4Y75 - chains I and Y of the 32 polymer chains in the assembly; structure by X-ray diffraction, 2.80 A resolution.

== Chain I ==
Protein: Proteasome subunit beta type-3
Source organism: Saccharomyces cerevisiae (strain ATCC 204508 / S288c)
Notes: EC 3.4.25.1
UniProtKB: P25451 (PSB3_YEAST); residues 0-204 here correspond to UniProt positions 1-205 (UniProt number = residue number + 1)
Sequence (205 residues; row label = number of the first residue in the row; numbering starts at 0):
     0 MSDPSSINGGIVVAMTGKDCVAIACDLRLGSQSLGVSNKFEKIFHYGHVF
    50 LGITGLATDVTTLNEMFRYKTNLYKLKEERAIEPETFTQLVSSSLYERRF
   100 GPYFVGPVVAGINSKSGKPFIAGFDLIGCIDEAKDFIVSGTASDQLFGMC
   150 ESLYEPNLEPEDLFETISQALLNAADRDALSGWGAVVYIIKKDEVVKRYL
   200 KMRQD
Not modelled in the structure: 0
Metal / ion sites: Mg2+ site 1: A174, D177, S180; Mg2+ site 2: D204 (shared with A165(Y), D168(Y), S171(Y) of chain Y)
UniProt features mapped onto this chain:
  - modified residue: S30 (Phosphoserine)
  - cross-link: K69 (Glycyl lysine isopeptide (Lys-Gly) (interchain with G-Cter in ubiquitin))

== Chain Y ==
Protein: Proteasome subunit beta type-5
Source organism: Saccharomyces cerevisiae (strain ATCC 204508 / S288c)
Notes: EC 3.4.25.1
UniProtKB: P30656 (PSB5_YEAST); residues 1-212 here correspond to UniProt positions 76-287 (UniProt number = residue number + 75)
Sequence (212 residues; row label = number of the first residue in the row):
     1 TTTLAFRFQGGIIVAVDSRATAGNWVASQTVKKVIEINPFLLGTMAGGAA
    51 DCQFWETWLGSQCRLHELREKERISVAAASKILSNLVYQYKGAGLSMGTM
   101 ICGYTRKEGPTIYYVDSDGTRLKGDIFCVGSGQTFAYGVLDSNYKWDLSV
   151 EDALYLGKRSILAAAHRDAYSGGSVNLYHVTEDGWIYHGNHDVGELFWKV
   201 KEEEGSFNNVIG
Metal / ion sites: Mg2+: A165, D168, S171 (shared with D204(I) of chain I)

== Interface between chain I and chain Y ==
Residue-residue contacts - 47 pairs, chain I then chain Y:
  L26(I) with I211(Y), hydrophobic
  R27(I) with A169(Y)
  S32(I) with R167(Y); D168(Y); A169(Y), hydrogen bond (backbone-backbone); Y170(Y)
  L33(I) with F135(Y), hydrophobic; R167(Y)
  G34(I) with R167(Y), hydrogen bond (backbone-side chain)
  V35(I) with R167(Y), hydrogen bond (backbone-side chain)
  N37(I) with H166(Y); N209(Y), hydrogen bond (side chain-backbone); V210(Y)
  K38(I) with N209(Y), hydrogen bond (side chain-backbone); I211(Y)
  Q144(I) with W25(Y)
  D175(I) with V26(Y)
  R176(I) with W25(Y); V26(Y), hydrogen bond (side chain-backbone); A27(Y), hydrogen bond (side chain-backbone); S28(Y)
  D177(I) with N24(Y); V26(Y)
  A178(I) with N24(Y), hydrogen bond (backbone-backbone); V26(Y); A169(Y); Y170(Y), hydrophobic
  L179(I) with N24(Y)
  W182(I) with H166(Y), hydrogen bond (side chain-backbone); R167(Y)
  Y198(I) with I211(Y), hydrophobic
  K200(I) with W198(Y)
  M201(I) with W198(Y)
  R202(I) with Q29(Y); G173(Y), hydrogen bond (side chain-backbone); D192(Y), salt bridge; G194(Y)
  Q203(I) with H166(Y), hydrogen bond (backbone-side chain); F197(Y); W198(Y); V210(Y)
  D204(I) with R19(Y), salt bridge; Q29(Y); A165(Y); S171(Y); G172(Y); G173(Y), hydrogen bond (side chain-backbone)
Other interface residues (no listed pair), chain I (23 interface residues in all): S5, Q31
Other interface residues (no listed pair), chain Y (26 interface residues in all): V193, N208

== Overview ==
Chain I and chain Y form an interface of 23 and 26 residues respectively, with 12 hydrogen bonds and 2 salt
bridges. Among the polar pairs are R202(I)-D192(Y), D204(I)-R19(Y) and G34(I)-R167(Y). The Mg2+ site 1 is
built by A174(I), D177(I) and S180(I).
Chain I is Proteasome subunit beta type-3 and chain Y is Proteasome subunit beta type-5, both from
Saccharomyces cerevisiae (strain ATCC 204508 / S288c); the structure, Yeast 20S proteasome in complex with
Ac-PAF-ep, was determined by X-ray diffraction, deposited together with 4Y69, 4Y6A, 4Y6V, 4Y6Z, 4Y70, 4Y74 and
34 further entries.
